PDB entry 8HMF | electron microscopy, 4.60 A resolution (low resolution: residue-level contacts below are approximate; hydrogen-bond / salt-bridge calls are withheld) | chains A and E of the 3 polymer chains in the assembly

[Chain A]
Name: Intraflagellar transport protein 122 homolog
From: Tetrahymena thermophila
UniProt: Q244W3 (Q244W3_TETTS); residues 1-1251 here = UniProt positions 1-1251
Amino-acid sequence (1251 residues; numbered 1 to 1251; the number before each row is that of its first residue):
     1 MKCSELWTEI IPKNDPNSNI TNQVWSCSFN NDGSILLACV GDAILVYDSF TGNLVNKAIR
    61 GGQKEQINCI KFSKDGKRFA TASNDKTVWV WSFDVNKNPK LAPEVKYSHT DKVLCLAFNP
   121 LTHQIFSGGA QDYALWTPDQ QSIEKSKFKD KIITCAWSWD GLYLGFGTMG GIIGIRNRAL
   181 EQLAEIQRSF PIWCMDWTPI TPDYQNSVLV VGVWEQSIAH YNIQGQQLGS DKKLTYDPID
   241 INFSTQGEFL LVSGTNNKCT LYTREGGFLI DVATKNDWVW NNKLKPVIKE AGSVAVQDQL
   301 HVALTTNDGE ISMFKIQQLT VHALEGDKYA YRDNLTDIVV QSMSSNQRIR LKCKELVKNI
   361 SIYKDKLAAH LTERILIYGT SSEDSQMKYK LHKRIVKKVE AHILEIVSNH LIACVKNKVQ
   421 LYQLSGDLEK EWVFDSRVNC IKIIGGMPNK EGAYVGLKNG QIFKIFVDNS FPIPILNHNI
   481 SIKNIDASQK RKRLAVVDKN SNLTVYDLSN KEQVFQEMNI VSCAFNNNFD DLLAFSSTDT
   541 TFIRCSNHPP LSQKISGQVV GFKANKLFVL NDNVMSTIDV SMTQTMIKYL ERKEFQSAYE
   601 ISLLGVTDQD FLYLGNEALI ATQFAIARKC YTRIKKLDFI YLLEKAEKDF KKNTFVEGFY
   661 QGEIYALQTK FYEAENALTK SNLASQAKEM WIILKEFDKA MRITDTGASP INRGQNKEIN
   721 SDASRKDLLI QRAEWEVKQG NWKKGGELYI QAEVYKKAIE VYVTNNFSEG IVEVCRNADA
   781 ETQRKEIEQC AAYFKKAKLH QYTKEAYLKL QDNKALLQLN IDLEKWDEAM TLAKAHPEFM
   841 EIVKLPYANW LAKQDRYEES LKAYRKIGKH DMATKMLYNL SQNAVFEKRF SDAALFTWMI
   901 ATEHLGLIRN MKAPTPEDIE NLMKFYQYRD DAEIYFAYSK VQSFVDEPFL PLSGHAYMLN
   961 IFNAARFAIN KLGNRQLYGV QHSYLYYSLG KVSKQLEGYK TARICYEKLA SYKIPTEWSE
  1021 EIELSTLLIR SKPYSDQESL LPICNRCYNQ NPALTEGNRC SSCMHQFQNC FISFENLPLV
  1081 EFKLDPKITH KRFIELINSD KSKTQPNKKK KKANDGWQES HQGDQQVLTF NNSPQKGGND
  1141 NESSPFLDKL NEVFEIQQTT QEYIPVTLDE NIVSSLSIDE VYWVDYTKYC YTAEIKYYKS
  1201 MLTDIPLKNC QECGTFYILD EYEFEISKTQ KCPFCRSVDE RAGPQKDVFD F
Unresolved in the structure: 1-718
Bound ions: Zn2+ site 1: Cys1044, Cys1047, Cys1060; Zn2+ site 2: Cys1210, Cys1213, Cys1232

[Chain E]
Name: WD40 repeat protein
From: Tetrahymena thermophila
UniProt: Q22BP2 (Q22BP2_TETTS); numbering as in UniProt (aligned over 1-1387)
Amino-acid sequence (1387 residues; row label = number of the first residue in the row):
     1 MASSKKVFEF KDDLNGSGKV LFSWSQDCSY IAVCGQSKVV YVLDKRGRKL KETVLKSKNK
    61 VIGLEWDKDQ EFLAILQENS TCFLLWNVFQ NSFEQQDLEE KSKGSFIKWS KTHPVLVIGT
   121 EKGILYFYNK KTQKKIPTMG KHSKKITTGD WNDEGLLITG SEEKVLTVSS HNSDSKGESI
   181 TVQHEPSNLQ WARQKTDDRD SSQRTITAIL SNKSILMYDL NTKKQPLELV YEPKYGKIVD
   241 YQLFGDGYIV TGFTEGYVAH VSSHLYELRD EIQSKRIFQS SLDALCTNDI IYKLAVAGEN
   301 QIHIYNLGTW EEVKSQRIEL PKAAGNVTKM QWANNGQLLV VATANGHLYG YLTSIPFLTS
   361 TYGSIVSVLS SFTEVSIVDT SRINQIQNVS SINLETEPGF LSLGLYHLAA GINNNVWYYL
   421 WLDQKRNGII KGGEMIQKRD YLGSVKDIRL NEFWAAVLTD GKCILHTIQP NNNVKDQKFP
   481 QIETDKAISG IGLTNDFLIM LDSSGKIRYY HLEDQQFVVE YKPADCQLVK IYPNFSGTRV
   541 VCFDNKGSAY LFEPAQEQFY PLEHFPQRAE KVLWDQKDPN LFAVLQNDTL ITFIINKNNI
   601 NGTLIQPVKE LLAIEDIKNP GPPVQTILDR GVKPLTLSNG LLKCFTPSGS INGQNLTSHS
   661 YLGSYKGRDD TDQGHYRFFL QNLQLHKYNN CLIAAQFLHN AVLYKELGRK ALEFVDLDVA
   721 LKSYQLAGSL SMVMTIQSFQ HINEKNIIYG NIAMILGQYD LAQELFLKSS QPILALEMRS
   781 DIQDYLTALN LAKSIAPQEE PFICRRLAFQ IENQGNNQEA RKLYERAVLN KDDRPSDRSK
   841 IDNHNQLCFA GISRTSIKLG DIQRGVTIAK ELIDNNIVIE IAVVCENMKQ YLEAAELYQK
   901 SGMLEKAASL YIESKDFKKA APLISMIKSP NLLKQYAKAK ESEGAYNEAE QTYEQAESWE
   961 DVVRLNLDKL DNLRKAIAVL RTKCDTSTVC LMVANVCEKQ GNYGELVEFL LKAGKKEEAF
  1021 QKAQQYNVMD AYSDNMKDFT LEERLRIAQY YENQGIWVKA AKHFEQAKNP TKSLKLYLKA
  1081 GDQYIDDMID LVCRNKQQES LQQTLLDYLL EGEKPKDPIY LLKLYDKLGN IQSLVKIAIT
  1141 IASDEHDQGN YKIAHERLFE TYQKVKEHNV AIPFDLEQKL MIIHSYILAR KYLAYKEEDK
  1201 EIELAAWLLN RVCKNISQFP THAVNILTSA VIAAMKSKNR PLAYKWSVEL VRPEYRSHIN
  1261 EKYKTRIENI ARKPLKEEPV ENKTECPFCK EYVGEFQLVC ESCQNVIPFC IASGTHVIAD
  1321 QLCFCPSCRF PANINYFIKY AESEEGRCPM CSVQINLNEV KVENPEQAAS ILKQLRATRQ
  1381 SSEQKKK
Unresolved in the structure: 1196-1387

[How chain A and chain E interact]
Residue-residue contacts (18; chain A residue first):
  Gln976(A) - Glu744(E)
  Tyr978(A) - His741(E)
  Gly979(A) - His741(E)
  Gln981(A) - Asn743(E)
  Gln981(A) - Lys745(E)
  Ser983(A) - Asn743(E)
  Tyr1012(A) - Glu744(E)
  Tyr1012(A) - Lys745(E)
  Lys1013(A) - Lys745(E)
  Lys1013(A) - Tyr749(E)
  Glu1023(A) - Thr538(E)
  Leu1028(A) - Asp496(E)
  Leu1028(A) - Phe497(E)
  Arg1030(A) - Val519(E)
  Arg1030(A) - Pro554(E)
  Arg1030(A) - Glu557(E)
  Ser1031(A) - His511(E)
  Ser1031(A) - Asp514(E)
Interface residues without a listed pair, chain A (18 interface residues in all): Leu977, His982, Ser1011, Thr1016, Glu1020, Leu1024, Leu1027
Interface residues without a listed pair, chain E (20 interface residues in all): Val518, Ser536, Ala555, Pro579, Asn580, Ile742, Gln771

[Overview]
18 residues of chain A and 20 residues of chain E are in contact. The Zn2+ site 1 is built by Cys1044(A),
Cys1047(A) and Cys1060(A). Cys1210(A), Cys1213(A) and Cys1232(A) form the Zn2+ site 2.
Chain A is Intraflagellar transport protein 122 homolog and chain E is WD40 repeat protein, both from
Tetrahymena thermophila; the structure, head module state 2 of Tetrahymena IFT-A, was determined by electron
microscopy, deposited together with 8HMC, 8HMD and 8HME.
